2X3T - chains C and D of the 3 polymer chains in the assembly; structure by X-ray diffraction, 2.75 A resolution.

# Chain C (and D)
Molecule: Agglutinin isolectin 1
From: Triticum aestivum
Notes: chain D of this document is another copy of the same molecule, construct and numbering; everything in this record applies to it too
UniProt: P10968 (AGI1_WHEAT); residues 1-171 here correspond to UniProt positions 27-197 (UniProt number = residue number + 26)
Chain sequence (171 residues; numbered 1 to 171; the number before each row is that of its first residue):
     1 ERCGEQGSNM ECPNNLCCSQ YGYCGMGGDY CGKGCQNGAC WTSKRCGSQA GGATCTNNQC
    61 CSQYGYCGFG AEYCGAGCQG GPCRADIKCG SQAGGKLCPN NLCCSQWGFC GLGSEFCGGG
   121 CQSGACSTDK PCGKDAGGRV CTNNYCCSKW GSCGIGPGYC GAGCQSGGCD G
Disordered / not traced: 1, 161-163, 171 (chain D: fully traced)
Disulfide bonds: C3-C18, C12-C24, C17-C31, C35-C40, C46-C61, C55-C67, C60-C74, C78-C83, C89-C104, C98-C110, C103-C117, C121-C126, C132-C147, C141-C153, C146-C160, C164-C169
Modified residues: E1 (pyroglutamic acid; PCA)
Small-molecule neighbours:
  - D-alpha-aminobutyric acid / GYV: D86, S105, W107, F109, E115, F116
  - GYV (2-acetamido-1-O-carbamoyl-2-deoxy-alpha-D-glucopyranose): S62, Y64, Y66, E72, Y73
Swiss-Prot annotation at these positions:
  - binding site (substrate): M10 to C12, S62 to Y73, S114, E115

# Chain C / chain D interface
Contacting residue pairs - 102 pairs, chain C then chain D:
  R2(C) with E1(D); M10(D)
  C3(C) with M10(D), hydrophobic
  N9(C) with P13(D)
  M10(C) with E1(D); R2(D); C3(D), hydrophobic; M10(D), hydrophobic; E11(D); C12(D), hydrophobic; P13(D); C24(D), hydrophobic
  E11(C) with M10(D); E11(D), hydrogen bond (backbone-backbone)
  C12(C) with E11(D)
  P13(C) with N9(D); E11(D)
  N14(C) with N100(D); N101(D), hydrogen bond (backbone-side chain)
  N15(C) with N58(D), hydrogen bond; N100(D); L102(D); L112(D)
  L16(C) with N101(D)
  C24(C) with M10(D), hydrogen bond
  G25(C) with I155(D)
  M26(C) with A125(D), hydrophobic; G154(D); I155(D), hydrogen bond (backbone-backbone); Y159(D)
  G27(C) with C153(D); G154(D); Y159(D)
  G28(C) with Y159(D), hydrogen bond (backbone-side chain)
  D29(C) with Y159(D), hydrogen bond (backbone-side chain)
  Y30(C) with I155(D); G156(D); P157(D)
  A39(C) with L112(D), hydrophobic; A125(D), hydrophobic
  W41(C) with C126(D), hydrogen bond (side chain-backbone); S127(D); D129(D)
  S43(C) with G113(D)
  N57(C) with N58(D)
  N58(C) with N15(D), hydrogen bond; N57(D), hydrogen bond (side chain-backbone); F69(D)
  Q59(C) with L112(D)
  G68(C) with L112(D)
  F69(C) with N58(D); P82(D), hydrophobic; G111(D); L112(D), hydrogen bond (backbone-backbone); F116(D)
  G70(C) with F116(D)
  A71(C) with D86(D)
  E72(C) with F116(D)
  Y73(C) with L112(D); G113(D); S114(D); E115(D), hydrogen bond
  P82(C) with F69(D), hydrophobic
  R84(C) with R84(D), hydrogen bond (backbone-side chain); D86(D), salt bridge
  D86(C) with A71(D); R84(D), salt bridge
  N100(C) with N14(D); N15(D), hydrogen bond (backbone-side chain)
  N101(C) with N14(D), hydrogen bond (side chain-backbone); L16(D)
  L102(C) with F69(D), hydrophobic
  C110(C) with G70(D)
  G111(C) with F69(D)
  L112(C) with A39(D), hydrophobic; Q59(D); G68(D); F69(D), hydrogen bond (backbone-backbone); Y73(D)
  G113(C) with S43(D); Y73(D)
  S114(C) with Y73(D)
  E115(C) with Y73(D), hydrogen bond
  F116(C) with F69(D); G70(D); E72(D)
  A125(C) with M26(D), hydrophobic; A39(D), hydrophobic
  C126(C) with W41(D), hydrogen bond (backbone-side chain)
  S127(C) with W41(D)
  D129(C) with W41(D)
  C153(C) with G27(D)
  G154(C) with M26(D)
  I155(C) with G25(D); M26(D), hydrogen bond (backbone-backbone); Y30(D)
  P157(C) with Y30(D)
  Y159(C) with M26(D); G27(D); G28(D); D29(D), hydrogen bond (side chain-backbone); Y30(D), hydrophobic
Interface residues without a listed pair, chain C (56 interface residues in all): S8, T54, C83, Y145, G156
Interface residues without a listed pair, chain D (58 interface residues in all): S8, T54, C67, A85, C110, Y145

# Summary
Chain C and chain D form an interface of 56 and 58 residues respectively, with 20 hydrogen bonds and 2 salt
bridges. Among the polar pairs are R84(C)-D86(D), N14(C)-N101(D) and N15(C)-N58(D). Ligands of chain C:
D-alpha-aminobutyric acid / GYV and compound GYV.
Chain C and chain D are both Agglutinin isolectin 1 (Triticum aestivum); the structure,
Glutaraldehyde-crosslinked wheat germ agglutinin isolectin 1 crystal soaked with a synthetic glycopeptide, was
determined by X-ray diffraction together with 2X52 from the same study.
